PDB entry 6XC9 | X-ray diffraction, 2.40 A resolution | chains A and C of the 4 polymer chains in the assembly

== Chain A ==
Name: MHC class II HLA-DQ-alpha chain
From: Homo sapiens
UniProt: Q30069 (Q30069_HUMAN); the construct lacks a stretch of the UniProt sequence, so the offset changes along the chain: -1 to 9 = UniProt 1-11; 10-181 = UniProt 13-184
Sequence (193 residues; numbered -1 to 190 plus 1 insertion-coded residue; the number before each row is that of its first residue; numbers below 1 keep their minus sign (Glu-1 is residue -1)):
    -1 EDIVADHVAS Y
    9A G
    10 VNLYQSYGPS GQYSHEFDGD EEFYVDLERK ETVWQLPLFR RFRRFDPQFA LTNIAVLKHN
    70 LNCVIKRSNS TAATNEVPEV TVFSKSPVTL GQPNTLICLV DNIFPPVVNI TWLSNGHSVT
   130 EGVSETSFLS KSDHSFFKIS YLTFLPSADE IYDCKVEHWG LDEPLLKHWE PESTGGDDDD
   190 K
Not modelled in the structure: -1, 183-190
Differences from the reference sequence: engineered mutation Cys72 (Ile75 in Q30069); expression tag (182-190)
Disulfide bonds: Cys107-Cys163
Glycans and other covalent adducts: N-acetylglucosamine (NAG) linked to Asn78, Asn118

== Chain C ==
Name: Hybrid Insulin Peptide, MHC class II HLA-DQ-beta chain fusion
From: Homo sapiens
UniProt: A0A6B9KAL0 (A0A6B9KAL0_HUMAN); residues 15-206 here correspond to UniProt positions 33-224 (UniProt number = residue number + 18)
Sequence (230 residues; each row starts with the number of its first residue; a row labelled like 14A-14M holds insertion residues (14A, then the next letters in order); numbers below 1 keep their minus sign (Gly-2 is residue -2)):
    -2 GQVELGGGNA VEVCKGS
14A-14M GGSIEGRGGSGAS
    15 RDSPEDFVYQ FKGMCYFTNG TERVRLVTRY IYNREEYARF DSDVGVYRAV TPLGPPAAEY
    75 WNSQKEVLER TRAELDTVCR HNYQLELRTT LQRRVEPTVT ISPSRTEALN HHNLLVCSVT
   135 DFYPAQIKVR WFRNDQEETT GVVSTPLIRN GDWTFQILVM LEMTPQRGDV YTCHVEHPSL
   195 QNPIIVEWRA QSTGGDDDDK
Not modelled in the structure: 14A-14M, 119-127, 205-214
Differences from the reference sequence: linker (14A-14M); expression tag (207-214)
Disulfide bonds: Cys29-Cys93, Cys131-Cys187
Glycans and other covalent adducts: N-acetylglucosamine (NAG) linked to Asn33

== Chain A / chain C interface ==
Contacting residue pairs - 167 pairs, chain A then chain C:
  Ile1(A) with Tyr30(C), hydrophobic; Arg39(C)
  Val2(A) with Thr32(C)
  Ala3(A) with Tyr30(C), hydrophobic; Phe31(C); Thr32(C)
  Asp4(A) with Phe31(C), hydrogen bond (backbone-backbone); Thr32(C); Asn33(C), hydrogen bond (side chain-backbone)
  His5(A) with Cys29(C); Tyr30(C); Phe31(C), hydrogen bond (backbone-backbone); Tyr97(C); Leu105(C)
  Val6(A) with Met28(C), hydrophobic; Cys29(C); Tyr30(C), hydrophobic
  Ala7(A) with Gly27(C); Met28(C); Cys29(C), hydrogen bond (backbone-backbone)
  Ser8(A) with Gly27(C); Met28(C)
  Tyr9(A) with Gly3(C); Gly4(C), hydrogen bond (backbone-backbone); Gly27(C), hydrogen bond (backbone-backbone); Cys29(C), hydrophobic; Val92(C), hydrophobic; Asn96(C); Glu100(C), hydrogen bond
  Gly9A(A) with Phe25(C); Lys26(C); Gly27(C), hydrogen bond (backbone-backbone)
  Val10(A) with Phe25(C)
  Asn11(A) with Tyr23(C); Gln24(C); Phe25(C), hydrogen bond (backbone-backbone)
  Leu12(A) with Val22(C), hydrophobic; Tyr23(C)
  Tyr13(A) with Val22(C); Tyr23(C), hydrogen bond (backbone-backbone)
  Gln14(A) with Asp20(C); Phe21(C); Val22(C)
  Ser15(A) with Asp20(C), hydrogen bond; Phe21(C), hydrogen bond (backbone-backbone)
  Tyr16(A) with Asp20(C), hydrogen bond (backbone-side chain)
  Tyr22(A) with Gly3(C)
  His24(A) with Leu2(C); Gly3(C)
  Phe26(A) with Glu100(C); Thr104(C); Leu105(C), hydrophobic; Trp167(C)
  Asp27(A) with Arg163(C), hydrogen bond (backbone-side chain)
  Gly28(A) with Arg163(C), hydrogen bond (backbone-side chain)
  Asp29(A) with Tyr137(C); Arg163(C), salt bridge; Trp167(C)
  Glu30(A) with Trp167(C), hydrogen bond (backbone-side chain)
  Glu31(A) with Glu100(C); Thr104(C); Trp167(C)
  Trp43(A) with Glu1(C)
  Leu45(A) with Arg107(C); Trp167(C), hydrophobic
  Phe48(A) with Thr103(C); Thr104(C); Trp167(C), hydrophobic
  Phe51(A) with Gly-2(C), hydrogen bond (backbone-backbone)
  Arg52(A) with Glu1(C), salt bridge; Leu99(C); Glu100(C), salt bridge; Thr103(C), hydrogen bond; Thr104(C)
  Arg53(A) with Gly-2(C), hydrogen bond (side chain-backbone); Gln-1(C); Val0(C); Glu1(C), hydrogen bond (backbone-backbone)
  Phe54(A) with Glu1(C)
  Asp55(A) with Val0(C)
  Phe58(A) with Gly3(C); Gly4(C)
  Asn62(A) with Gly4(C), hydrogen bond (side chain-backbone); Gly5(C); Asn6(C), hydrogen bond (backbone-side chain)
  Val65(A) with Asn6(C); Ala7(C); Val8(C), hydrophobic
  Leu66(A) with Asn6(C); Tyr23(C), hydrophobic; Phe25(C), hydrophobic
  His68(A) with Val8(C); Glu9(C), hydrogen bond (side chain-backbone); Cys11(C), hydrogen bond (side chain-backbone); Gly13(C); Ser14(C)
  Asn69(A) with Ala7(C), hydrogen bond (side chain-backbone); Val8(C); Glu9(C), hydrogen bond (side chain-backbone); Tyr23(C), hydrogen bond
  Leu70(A) with Phe21(C); Val22(C); Tyr23(C), hydrophobic; Tyr46(C), hydrophobic
  Asn71(A) with Ser14(C), hydrogen bond (side chain-backbone)
  Cys72(A) with Glu9(C); Cys11(C), disulfide
  Val73(A) with Glu9(C); Tyr23(C), hydrophobic; Tyr46(C), hydrophobic; Tyr51(C); Leu67(C), hydrophobic
  Ile74(A) with Phe21(C), hydrophobic; Tyr46(C)
  Arg76(A) with Glu9(C), salt bridge; Tyr51(C); Leu67(C), hydrogen bond (side chain-backbone)
  Ser77(A) with Tyr46(C), hydrogen bond
  Ser79(A) with Phe21(C)
  Thr80(A) with Phe21(C); Tyr46(C), hydrogen bond (backbone-side chain); Asn47(C), hydrogen bond (backbone-side chain)
  Ala81(A) with Asp20(C); Phe21(C), hydrophobic; Asn47(C)
  Ala82(A) with Asp20(C), hydrogen bond (backbone-backbone); Asn47(C)
  Asn84(A) with Ser17(C)
  Glu85(A) with Arg48(C), salt bridge
  Phe92(A) with Ile162(C), hydrophobic; Asn164(C); Gln170(C)
  Ser93(A) with Gln170(C), hydrogen bond (backbone-side chain)
  Lys94(A) with Thr134(C); Asp135(C), salt bridge; Asp166(C), salt bridge; Thr168(C), hydrogen bond; Gln170(C), hydrogen bond (backbone-side chain)
  Pro96(A) with Thr114(C); Ser132(C); Thr134(C)
  Ile106(A) with Asn164(C)
  Phe113(A) with Val22(C), hydrophobic; Gln24(C); Asn47(C); Arg48(C)
  Pro114(A) with Asp20(C)
  Val116(A) with Asp20(C)
  Thr135(A) with Gly165(C)
  Ser139(A) with Lys26(C)
  Lys140(A) with Lys26(C), hydrogen bond (backbone-side chain)
  Asp142(A) with Arg48(C), salt bridge
  His143(A) with Gln24(C), hydrogen bond (backbone-side chain); Lys26(C), hydrogen bond; Ile45(C); Arg48(C); Glu50(C), salt bridge
  Ser144(A) with Arg48(C)
  Phe145(A) with Gln24(C)
  Ile148(A) with Arg163(C); Asn164(C); Gly165(C)
  Tyr150(A) with Asn164(C), hydrogen bond (side chain-backbone); Gly165(C), hydrogen bond (side chain-backbone); Asp166(C), hydrogen bond (side chain-backbone)
  Trp168(A) with Ser17(C); Pro18(C)
Other interface residues (no listed pair), chain A (75 interface residues in all): Gln44, Leu47, Ser95, Pro115, Phe146
Other interface residues (no listed pair), chain C (72 interface residues in all): Val10, Lys12, Glu19, Val41, Arg43, Tyr44, Pro70, Ala71, Trp75, Cys93, Phe169
Inter-chain disulfides: Cys72(A)-Cys11(C)
Interface features reported in the paper:
  - specific contacts: Arg52(A)-Glu1(C) (salt bridge), Arg76(A)-Glu9(C) (salt bridge)

== In short ==
Chain A and chain C form an interface of 75 and 72 residues respectively; the contacts include 1 disulfide
bond, 42 hydrogen bonds and 9 salt bridges. Among the polar pairs are Asp29(A)-Arg163(C), Arg52(A)-Glu1(C) and
Arg52(A)-Glu100(C). The authors report salt bridges between Arg52(A) and Glu1(C) and Arg76(A) and Glu9(C).
Here chain A is MHC class II HLA-DQ-alpha chain and chain C is Hybrid Insulin Peptide, MHC class II
HLA-DQ-beta chain fusion, both from Homo sapiens. Entry 6XC9 (Immune receptor complex) was determined by X-ray
diffraction together with 6XCO and 6XCP from the same study.
